Entry 6QLD (electron microscopy, 4.15 A resolution (low resolution: residue-level contacts below are approximate; hydrogen-bond / salt-bridge calls are withheld)); this record covers chains G and d of the 22 polymer chains in the assembly.

# Chain G
Molecule: 124-nt DNA strand
Source organism: Escherichia coli
Sequence (124 nucleotides; row label = number of the first residue in the row):
     2 TCGAGAATCC CGGTGCCGAG GCCGCTCAAT TGGTCGTAGA CAGCTCTAGC ACCGCTTAAA
    62 CGCACGTACG CGCTGTCCCC CGCGTTTTAA CCGCCAAGGG GATTACTCCC TAGTCTCCAG
   122 GCAC

# Chain d
Molecule: Histone H2B.2
Source organism: Saccharomyces cerevisiae (strain ATCC 204508 / S288c)
Reference sequence: P02294 (H2B2_YEAST); residues 37-129 here = UniProt positions 37-129
Sequence (93 residues; each row starts with the number of its first residue):
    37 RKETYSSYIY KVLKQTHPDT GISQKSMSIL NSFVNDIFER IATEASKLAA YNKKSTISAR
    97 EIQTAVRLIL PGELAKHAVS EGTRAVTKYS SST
Swiss-Prot annotation at these positions:
  - modified residue: Lys38 (N6,N6-dimethyllysine), Lys47 (N6-succinyllysine)
  - cross-link: Lys124 (Glycyl lysine isopeptide (Lys-Gly) (interchain with G-Cter in ubiquitin))
  - mutagenesis: Lys124 (K124R: Impairs ubiquitin conjugation, DNA double-strand breaks formation during meiosis and histone H3-K79 methylation)

# Chain G / chain d interface
Contacting residue pairs (9):
  DA20(G) with Ser59(d)
  DG21(G) with Tyr46(d); Gly57(d); Ile58(d)
  DG22(G) with Tyr46(d)
  DG40(G) with Lys89(d); Lys90(d); Ser91(d); Thr92(d)
Other interface residues (no listed pair), chain G (8 interface residues in all): DG25, DC26, DA39, DA41
Other interface residues (no listed pair), chain d (9 interface residues in all): Arg37

# Overview
The interface between chain G and chain d involves 8 residues on one side and 9 on the other. UniProt lists
one mutagenesis site on chain d.
Here chain G is a 124-nt DNA strand (Escherichia coli) and chain d is Histone H2B.2 (Saccharomyces cerevisiae
(strain ATCC 204508 / S288c)). Entry 6QLD (Structure of inner kinetochore CCAN-Cenp-A complex) was determined
by electron microscopy together with 6QLE and 6QLF from the same study.
